Entry 8C9C (electron microscopy, 6.62 A resolution (low resolution: residue-level contacts below are approximate; hydrogen-bond / salt-bridge calls are withheld)); this record covers chains A and U of the 4 polymer chains in the assembly.

# Chain A
Molecule: 23S rRNA
From: Escherichia coli
Sequence (2904 nucleotides; numbered 1 to 2904; the number before each row is that of its first residue):
     1 GGUUAAGCGA CUAAGCGUAC ACGGUGGAUG CCCUGGCAGU CAGAGGCGAU GAAGGACGUG
    61 CUAAUCUGCG AUAAGCGUCG GUAAGGUGAU AUGAACCGUU AUAACCGGCG AUUUCCGAAU
   121 GGGGAAACCC AGUGUGUUUC GACACACUAU CAUUAACUGA AUCCAUAGGU UAAUGAGGCG
   181 AACCGGGGGA ACUGAAACAU CUAAGUACCC CGAGGAAAAG AAAUCAACCG AGAUUCCCCC
   241 AGUAGCGGCG AGCGAACGGG GAGCAGCCCA GAGCCUGAAU CAGUGUGUGU GUUAGUGGAA
   301 GCGUCUGGAA AGGCGCGCGA UACAGGGUGA CAGCCCCGUA CACAAAAAUG CACAUGCUGU
   361 GAGCUCGAUG AGUAGGGCGG GACACGUGGU AUCCUGUCUG AAUAUGGGGG GACCAUCCUC
   421 CAAGGCUAAA UACUCCUGAC UGACCGAUAG UGAACCAGUA CCGUGAGGGA AAGGCGAAAA
   481 GAACCCCGGC GAGGGGAGUG AAAAAGAACC UGAAACCGUG UACGUACAAG CAGUGGGAGC
   541 ACGCUUAGGC GUGUGACUGC GUACCUUUUG UAUAAUGGGU CAGCGACUUA UAUUCUGUAG
   601 CAAGGUUAAC CGAAUAGGGG AGCCGAAGGG AAACCGAGUC UUAACUGGGC GUUAAGUUGC
   661 AGGGUAUAGA CCCGAAACCC GGUGAUCUAG CCAUGGGCAG GUUGAAGGUU GGGUAACACU
   721 AACUGGAGGA CCGAACCGAC UAAUGUUGAA AAAUUAGCGG AUGACUUGUG GCUGGGGGUG
   781 AAAGGCCAAU CAAACCGGGA GAUAGCUGGU UCUCCCCGAA AGCUAUUUAG GUAGCGCCUC
   841 GUGAAUUCAU CUCCGGGGGU AGAGCACUGU UUCGGCAAGG GGGUCAUCCC GACUUACCAA
   901 CCCGAUGCAA ACUGCGAAUA CCGGAGAAUG UUAUCACGGG AGACACACGG CGGGUGCUAA
   961 CGUCCGUCGU GAAGAGGGAA ACAACCCAGA CCGCCAGCUA AGGUCCCAAA GUCAUGGUUA
  1021 AGUGGGAAAC GAUGUGGGAA GGCCCAGACA GCCAGGAUGU UGGCUUAGAA GCAGCCAUCA
  1081 UUUAAAGAAA GCGUAAUAGC UCACUGGUCG AGUCGGCCUG CGCGGAAGAU GUAACGGGGC
  1141 UAAACCAUGC ACCGAAGCUG CGGCAGCGAC GCUUAUGCGU UGUUGGGUAG GGGAGCGUUC
  1201 UGUAAGCCUG CGAAGGUGUG CUGUGAGGCA UGCUGGAGGU AUCAGAAGUG CGAAUGCUGA
  1261 CAUAAGUAAC GAUAAAGCGG GUGAAAAGCC CGCUCGCCGG AAGACCAAGG GUUCCUGUCC
  1321 AACGUUAAUC GGGGCAGGGU GAGUCGACCC CUAAGGCGAG GCCGAAAGGC GUAGUCGAUG
  1381 GGAAACAGGU UAAUAUUCCU GUACUUGGUG UUACUGCGAA GGGGGGACGG AGAAGGCUAU
  1441 GUUGGCCGGG CGACGGUUGU CCCGGUUUAA GCGUGUAGGC UGGUUUUCCA GGCAAAUCCG
  1501 GAAAAUCAAG GCUGAGGCGU GAUGACGAGG CACUACGGUG CUGAAGCAAC AAAUGCCCUG
  1561 CUUCCAGGAA AAGCCUCUAA GCAUCAGGUA ACAUCAAAUC GUACCCCAAA CCGACACAGG
  1621 UGGUCAGGUA GAGAAUACCA AGGCGCUUGA GAGAACUCGG GUGAAGGAAC UAGGCAAAAU
  1681 GGUGCCGUAA CUUCGGGAGA AGGCACGCUG AUAUGUAGGU GAGGUCCCUC GCGGAUGGAG
  1741 CUGAAAUCAG UCGAAGAUAC CAGCUGGCUG CAACUGUUUA UUAAAAACAC AGCACUGUGC
  1801 AAACACGAAA GUGGACGUAU ACGGUGUGAC GCCUGCCCGG UGCCGGAAGG UUAAUUGAUG
  1861 GGGUUAGCGC AAGCGAAGCU CUUGAUCGAA GCCCCGGUAA ACGGCGGCCG UAACUAUAAC
  1921 GGUCCUAAGG UAGCGAAAUU CCUUGUCGGG UAAGUUCCGA CCUGCACGAA UGGCGUAAUG
  1981 AUGGCCAGGC UGUCUCCACC CGAGACUCAG UGAAAUUGAA CUCGCUGUGA AGAUGCAGUG
  2041 UACCCGCGGC AAGACGGAAA GACCCCGUGA ACCUUUACUA UAGCUUGACA CUGAACAUUG
  2101 AGCCUUGAUG UGUAGGAUAG GUGGGAGGCU UUGAAGUGUG GACGCCAGUC UGCAUGGAGC
  2161 CGACCUUGAA AUACCACCCU UUAAUGUUUG AUGUUCUAAC GUUGACCCGU AAUCCGGGUU
  2221 GCGGACAGUG UCUGGUGGGU AGUUUGACUG GGGCGGUCUC CUCCUAAAGA GUAACGGAGG
  2281 AGCACGAAGG UUGGCUAAUC CUGGUCGGAC AUCAGGAGGU UAGUGCAAUG GCAUAAGCCA
  2341 GCUUGACUGC GAGCGUGACG GCGCGAGCAG GUGCGAAAGC AGGUCAUAGU GAUCCGGUGG
  2401 UUCUGAAUGG AAGGGCCAUC GCUCAACGGA UAAAAGGUAC UCCGGGGAUA ACAGGCUGAU
  2461 ACCGCCCAAG AGUUCAUAUC GACGGCGGUG UUUGGCACCU CGAUGUCGGC UCAUCACAUC
  2521 CUGGGGCUGA AGUAGGUCCC AAGGGUAUGG CUGUUCGCCA UUUAAAGUGG UACGCGAGCU
  2581 GGGUUUAGAA CGUCGUGAGA CAGUUCGGUC CCUAUCUGCC GUGGGCGCUG GAGAACUGAG
  2641 GGGGGCUGCU CCUAGUACGA GAGGACCGGA GUGGACGCAU CACUGGUGUU CGGGUUGUCA
  2701 UGCCAAUGGC ACUGCCCGGU AGCUAAAUGC GGAAGAGAUA AGUGCUGAAA GCAUCUAAGC
  2761 ACGAAACUUG CCCCGAGAUG AGUUCUCCCU GACCCUUUAA GGGUCCUGAA GGAACGUUGA
  2821 AGACGACGAC GUUGAUAGGC CGGGUGUGUA AGCGCAGCGA UGCGUUGAGC UAACCGGUAC
  2881 UAAUGAACCG UGAGGCUUAA CCUU
Not modelled in the structure: 1-13, 527-2904

# Chain U
Molecule: 50S ribosomal protein L24
From: Escherichia coli
Reference sequence: P60624 (RL24_ECOLI); residues 1-102 here correspond to UniProt positions 2-103 (UniProt number = residue number + 1)
Chain sequence (102 residues; row label = number of the first residue in the row):
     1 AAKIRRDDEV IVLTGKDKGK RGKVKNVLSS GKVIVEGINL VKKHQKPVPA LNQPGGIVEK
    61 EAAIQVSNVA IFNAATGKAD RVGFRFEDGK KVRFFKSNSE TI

# Chain A / chain U interface
Residue-residue contacts - 64 pairs, chain A then chain U:
  U82(A) / Ala-1(U)
  A83(A) / Ala-1(U)
  A84(A) / Arg-5(U)
  A84(A) / Arg-6(U)
  G85(A) / Ile-4(U)
  G85(A) / Arg-5(U)
  G85(A) / Arg-6(U)
  G85(A) / Val-27(U)
  G86(A) / Ser-29(U)
  G98(A) / Arg-6(U)
  U99(A) / Arg-6(U)
  U100(A) / Arg-5(U)
  U100(A) / Lys-90(U)
  U296(A) / Phe-86(U)
  U296(A) / Lys-91(U)
  G297(A) / Phe-84(U)
  G297(A) / Lys-91(U)
  G298(A) / Gly-83(U)
  G298(A) / Phe-84(U)
  A299(A) / Lys-96(U)
  A300(A) / Arg-81(U)
  A300(A) / Lys-96(U)
  G301(A) / Arg-81(U)
  C302(A) / Lys-78(U)
  G303(A) / Lys-78(U)
  G308(A) / Lys-16(U)
  A309(A) / Thr-14(U)
  A309(A) / Gly-15(U)
  A309(A) / Lys-16(U)
  A309(A) / Lys-18(U)
  A310(A) / Thr-14(U)
  A310(A) / Lys-18(U)
  G327(A) / Ser-67(U)
  U328(A) / Ser-67(U)
  U328(A) / Asn-68(U)
  G329(A) / Gly-15(U)
  G329(A) / Lys-16(U)
  G329(A) / Asn-68(U)
  C334(A) / Arg-81(U)
  C335(A) / Leu-13(U)
  C335(A) / Ser-67(U)
  C335(A) / Arg-81(U)
  C336(A) / Lys-3(U)
  C336(A) / Arg-81(U)
  C337(A) / Lys-3(U)
  A480(A) / Lys-43(U)
  A480(A) / His-44(U)
  A480(A) / Lys-60(U)
  G481(A) / Lys-43(U)
  G481(A) / His-44(U)
  A482(A) / His-44(U)
  A482(A) / Lys-46(U)
  A483(A) / His-44(U)
  A483(A) / Gln-45(U)
  A483(A) / Lys-46(U)
  A483(A) / Pro-47(U)
  A483(A) / Gly-56(U)
  A483(A) / Ile-57(U)
  C484(A) / Pro-47(U)
  G498(A) / His-44(U)
  G498(A) / Ile-57(U)
  U499(A) / Lys-42(U)
  U499(A) / His-44(U)
  G500(A) / Lys-42(U)
Other interface residues (no listed pair), chain U (35 interface residues in all): Ala-2, Val-41, Gln-65, Ala-79

# In short
34 residues of chain A face 35 of chain U across their interface.
Here chain A is 23S rRNA and chain U is 50S ribosomal protein L24, both from Escherichia coli. Entry 8C9C
(Cryo-EM captures early ribosome assembly in action) was determined by electron microscopy.
